6GSY - chains A and B; structure by X-ray diffraction, 2.20 A resolution.

[Chain A (and B)]
Protein: Mu class glutathione S-transferase of isoenzyme 3-3
Organism: Rattus rattus
Notes: EC 2.5.1.18; chain B of this document is another copy of the same molecule, construct and numbering; everything in this record applies to it too
UniProtKB: P04905 (GSTM1_RAT); numbering as in UniProt (aligned over 1-217)
Sequence (217 residues; each row starts with the number of its first residue):
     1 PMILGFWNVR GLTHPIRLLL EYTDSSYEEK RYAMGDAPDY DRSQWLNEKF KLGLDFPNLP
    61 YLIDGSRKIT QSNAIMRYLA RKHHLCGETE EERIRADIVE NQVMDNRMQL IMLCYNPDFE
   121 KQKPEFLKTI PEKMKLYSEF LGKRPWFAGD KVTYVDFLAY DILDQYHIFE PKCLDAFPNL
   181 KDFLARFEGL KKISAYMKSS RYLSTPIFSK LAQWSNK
Sequence notes: engineered mutation Phe6 (Tyr in P04905)
Residues lining bound ligands: glutathione (GSH): Phe6, Trp7, Leu12, Arg42, Trp45, Lys49, Asn58, Leu59, Pro60, Gln71, Ser72, Met104

[How chain A and chain B interact]
Pairs across the interface (50; chain A residue first):
  Asp55(A) - Leu136(B)
  Asp55(A) - Phe140(B)
  Phe56(A) - Gln102(B)
  Phe56(A) - Leu136(B)  hydrophobic
  Phe56(A) - Phe140(B)  hydrophobic
  Asn58(A) - Asp105(B)
  Arg67(A) - Glu90(B)
  Arg67(A) - Ile94(B)
  Thr70(A) - Ile98(B)
  Gln71(A) - Ile98(B)
  Gln71(A) - Asn101(B)
  Gln71(A) - Gln102(B)  hydrogen bond
  Gln71(A) - Asp105(B)  hydrogen bond
  Asn73(A) - Asn101(B)  hydrogen bond
  Ala74(A) - Asp97(B)
  Ala74(A) - Ile98(B)
  Arg77(A) - Arg77(B)
  Arg77(A) - Asp97(B)
  Tyr78(A) - Glu90(B)
  Tyr78(A) - Ile94(B)  hydrophobic
  Arg81(A) - Glu90(B)  salt bridge
  Arg81(A) - Arg93(B)
  Arg81(A) - Ile94(B)
  Arg81(A) - Asp97(B)  salt bridge
  Glu90(A) - Arg67(B)
  Glu90(A) - Tyr78(B)
  Glu90(A) - Arg81(B)  salt bridge
  Arg93(A) - Arg81(B)
  Ile94(A) - Arg67(B)
  Ile94(A) - Tyr78(B)  hydrophobic
  Ile94(A) - Arg81(B)
  Asp97(A) - Ala74(B)
  Asp97(A) - Arg77(B)
  Asp97(A) - Arg81(B)  salt bridge
  Ile98(A) - Phe56(B)  hydrophobic
  Ile98(A) - Ile69(B)  hydrophobic
  Ile98(A) - Thr70(B)
  Ile98(A) - Gln71(B)
  Ile98(A) - Ala74(B)
  Asn101(A) - Gln71(B)
  Asn101(A) - Asn73(B)  hydrogen bond
  Gln102(A) - Phe56(B)
  Gln102(A) - Gln71(B)  hydrogen bond
  Asp105(A) - Asn58(B)
  Asp105(A) - Gln71(B)  hydrogen bond
  Glu132(A) - Phe50(B)
  Leu136(A) - Asp55(B)
  Leu136(A) - Phe56(B)  hydrophobic
  Phe140(A) - Asp55(B)
  Phe140(A) - Phe56(B)  hydrophobic
Interface residues without a listed pair, chain A (27 interface residues in all): Pro57, Lys68, Ile69, Val99, Tyr137
Interface residues without a listed pair, chain B (24 interface residues in all): Tyr137

[Overview]
27 residues of chain A and 24 residues of chain B are in contact, with 6 hydrogen bonds and 4 salt bridges.
Polar contacts include Arg81(A)-Glu90(B), Arg81(A)-Asp97(B) and Gln71(A)-Gln102(B). Bound to chain A:
glutathione.
Chain A and chain B are both Mu class glutathione S-transferase of isoenzyme 3-3 (Rattus rattus); the
structure, First-sphere and second-sphere electrostatic effects in the active site of a class mu glutathione
transferase, was determined by X-ray diffraction together with 6GST, 6GSU, 6GSV, 6GSW and 6GSX from the same
study.
